Entry 8B6L (electron microscopy, 7.60 A resolution (low resolution: residue-level contacts below are approximate; hydrogen-bond / salt-bridge calls are withheld)); this record covers chains F and G of the 16 polymer chains in the assembly.

[Chain F]
Molecule: Translocon-associated protein subunit beta
Source organism: Homo sapiens
UniProt: P43308 (SSRB_HUMAN); residue numbers follow UniProt; this construct covers 1-183
Sequence (183 residues; row label = number of the first residue in the row):
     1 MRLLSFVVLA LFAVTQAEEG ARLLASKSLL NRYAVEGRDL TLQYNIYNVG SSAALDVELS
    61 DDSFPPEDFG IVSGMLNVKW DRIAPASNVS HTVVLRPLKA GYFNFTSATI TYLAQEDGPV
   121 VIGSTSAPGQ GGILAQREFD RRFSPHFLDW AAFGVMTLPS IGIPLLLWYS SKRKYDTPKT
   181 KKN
Not modelled in the structure: 1-21, 145-146, 177-183
Curated features (UniProtKB/Swiss-Prot):
  - glycosylation (N-linked (GlcNAc...) asparagine): Asn88, Asn104

[Chain G]
Molecule: Translocon-associated protein subunit gamma
Source organism: Homo sapiens
UniProt: Q9UNL2 (SSRG_HUMAN); residue numbers follow UniProt; this construct covers 1-185
Sequence (185 residues; row label = number of the first residue in the row):
     1 MAPKGSSKQQ SEEDLLLQDF SRNLSAKSSA LFFGNAFIVS AIPIWLYWRI WHMDLIQSAV
    61 LYSVMTLVST YLVAFAYKNV KFVLKHKVAQ KREDAVSKEV TRKLSEADNR KMSRKEKDER
   121 ILWKKNEVAD YEATTFSIFY NNTLFLVVVI VASFFILKNF NPTVNYILSI SASSGLIALL
   181 STGSK
Not modelled in the structure: 1-25, 104-113, 184-185
Curated features (UniProtKB/Swiss-Prot):
  - modified residue: Met1 (N-acetylmethionine), Ser7 (Phosphoserine), Ser11 (Phosphoserine), Ser105 (Phosphoserine)

[Chain F / chain G interface]
Contacting residue pairs (38; chain F residue first):
  Asp140(F) with His52(G)
  Arg141(F) with Ile50(G); His52(G); Pro162(G)
  Ser144(F) with Arg49(G); Ile50(G)
  Asp149(F) with Trp45(G); Leu46(G); Arg49(G); Ile50(G)
  Trp150(F) with Leu46(G); Ile50(G); Phe154(G)
  Ala152(F) with Trp45(G)
  Phe153(F) with Ile42(G); Pro43(G); Trp45(G); Leu46(G)
  Met156(F) with Trp45(G)
  Thr157(F) with Ile42(G)
  Ser160(F) with Ile38(G); Val39(G); Ile42(G)
  Ile161(F) with Phe139(G); Asn142(G); Thr143(G)
  Pro164(F) with Thr135(G); Ile138(G)
  Leu167(F) with Tyr131(G)
  Trp168(F) with Glu132(G); Thr135(G); Phe136(G)
  Ser171(F) with Glu132(G)
  Lys172(F) with Glu132(G)
  Tyr175(F) with Arg92(G); Val96(G); Val128(G)
  Asp176(F) with Arg92(G)
Also at the interface, not in a pair above, chain F (20 interface residues in all): Arg137, Leu165
Also at the interface, not in a pair above, chain G (25 interface residues in all): Trp51, Glu99, Asn161

[In short]
The interface between chain F and chain G involves 20 residues on one side and 25 on the other.
Here chain F is Translocon-associated protein subunit beta and chain G is Translocon-associated protein
subunit gamma, both from Homo sapiens. Entry 8B6L (Subtomogram average of the human
Sec61-TRAP-OSTA-translocon) was determined by electron microscopy together with 8B6Z from the same study.
